9E5D - chain A; structure by X-ray diffraction, 1.36 A resolution.

== Chain A ==
Protein: GTPase KRas
Source organism: Homo sapiens
Notes: EC 3.6.5.2
UniProt: P01116 (RASK_HUMAN), isoform P01116-2; residue numbers follow UniProt; this construct covers 1-169
Sequence (170 residues; numbered 0 to 169; the number before each row is that of its first residue; numbering starts at 0):
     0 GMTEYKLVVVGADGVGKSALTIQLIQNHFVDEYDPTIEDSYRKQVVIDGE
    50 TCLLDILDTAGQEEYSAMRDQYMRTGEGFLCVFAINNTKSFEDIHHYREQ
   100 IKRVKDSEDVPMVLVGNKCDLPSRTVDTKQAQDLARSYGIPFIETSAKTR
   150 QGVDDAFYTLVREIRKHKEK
Disordered / not traced: 0
Construct notes: expression tag (0); engineered mutation D12 (Gly in P01116)
Ion coordination: Mg2+: S17 (together with GDP)
Small-molecule neighbours:
  - A1BEI (methyl 3-[(7M)-1-[(1R,4R,5S)-2-azabicyclo[2.1.1]hexan-5-yl]-8-(2-cyanoethyl)-4-[3-(dimethylamino)azetidin-1-yl]-6-fluoro-7-(3-hydroxynaphthalen-1-yl)-1H-imidazo[4,5-c]quinolin-2-yl]propanoate): V9, G10, A11, D12, K16, T58, A59, G60, Q61, E62, E63, Y64, S65, R68, D69, M72, H95, Y96, Q99, I100, R102, V103
  - GDP (guanosine-5'-diphosphate): A11, D12, G13, V14, G15, K16, S17, A18, F28, V29, D30, E31, Y32, D57, N116, K117, D119, L120, S145, A146, K147
UniProt features mapped onto this chain:
  - motif: Y32 to Y40 (Effector region)
  - binding site (GTP): G10, A11, G13 to A18, V29 to T35, A59, G60, N116 to D119
  - modified residue: M1 (N-acetylmethionine), T2 (N-acetylthreonine), K104 (N6-acetyllysine)
  - glycosylation: T35 (Microbial infection: O-linked (Glc) threonine)
  - natural variant: K5 (K5E: In NS3; K5N: In GASC), G10 (G10GG: In AML), D12 (G12D: In GASC, JMML and SFM; this construct carries the variant), G13 (G13D: In GASC, JMML and OES; G13R: In pylocytic astrocytoma), V14 (V14I: In NS3), L19 (L19F: In OES), Q22 (Q22E: In CFC2; Q22R: In NS3), P34 (P34L: In NS3; P34Q: In NS3; P34R: In CFC2), I36 (I36M: In NS3), T58 (T58I: In NS3), A59 (A59T: In GASC), G60 (G60R: In CFC2; G60S: In NS3), 8 further natural variant entries in UniProt
  - mutagenesis: D38 (D38A: Decreased interaction with MAPKAP1/SIN1), Y40 (Y40A: Decreased interaction with MAPKAP1/SIN1), Q61 (Q61L: Promotes GTP binding)
From the paper describing this entry:
  - binding site for A1BEI: G10, D12, Y96

== Overview ==
Chain A binds GDP and compound A1BEI. From UniProt: 21 GTP-binding residues and 3 mutagenesis sites. The paper
reports a binding site for A1BEI at G10, D12 and Y96.
Chain A is GTPase KRas (Homo sapiens); the structure, Discovery of an Orally Biovailable KRAS G12D Inhibitor,
was determined by X-ray diffraction, deposited together with 9E5F.
